PDB entry 6H48 | X-ray diffraction, 2.20 A resolution | chain A

Chain A:
Protein: Orf20
From: Staphylococcus aureus
UniProtKB: Q9F0J8 (Q9F0J8_STAAU); residues 175-267 here = UniProt positions 175-267
Amino-acid sequence (96 residues; each row starts with the number of its first residue):
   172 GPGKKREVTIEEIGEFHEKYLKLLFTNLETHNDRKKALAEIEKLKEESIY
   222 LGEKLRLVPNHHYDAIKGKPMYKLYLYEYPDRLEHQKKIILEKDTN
Unresolved in the structure: 172-177, 228-239, 267
Differences from the reference sequence: expression tag (172-174)
Modified positions: Mse242 (selenomethionine; parent Met)
What the authors report for this chain:
  - self-association interface (contacts with another copy of this molecule); pairs are residue here / residue on that copy: E189-R253 (salt bridge), I181, I184, H188, Y191, F196, Mse242, Y250
  - mutagenesis - H232D/Y234A: unchanged binding to DNA
  - mutagenesis - H232D/Y234A: abolished binding to DutphiDI
  - mutagenesis - H232D/Y234A: unchanged binding to Dutphi11

In short:
The paper reports that H232D/Y234A abolish binding to DutphiDI; a self-association interface involving I181,
I184 and H188 among others.
Chain A is Orf20 (Staphylococcus aureus); the structure, A polyamorous repressor: deciphering the evolutionary
strategy used by the phage-inducible chromosomal islands to spread in ..., was determined by X-ray diffraction
(same publication as 6H49, 6H4B and 6H4C).
